Entry 3PWV (X-ray diffraction, 2.70 A resolution); this record covers chains A and C of the 3 polymer chains in the assembly.

== Chain A ==
Name: MHC class I antigen
Organism: Bos taurus
UniProtKB: Q95477 (Q95477_BOVIN); residues 1-274 here correspond to UniProt positions 26-299 (UniProt number = residue number + 25)
Chain sequence (274 residues; row label = number of the first residue in the row):
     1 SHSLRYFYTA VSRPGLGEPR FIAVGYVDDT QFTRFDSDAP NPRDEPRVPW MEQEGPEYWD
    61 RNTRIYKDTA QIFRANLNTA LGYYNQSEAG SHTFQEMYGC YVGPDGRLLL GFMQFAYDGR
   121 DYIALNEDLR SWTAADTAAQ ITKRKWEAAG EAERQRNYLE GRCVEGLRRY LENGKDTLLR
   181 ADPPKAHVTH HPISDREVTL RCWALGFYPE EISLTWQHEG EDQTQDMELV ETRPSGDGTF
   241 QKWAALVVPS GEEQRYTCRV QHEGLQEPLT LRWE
Disulfides: C100-C163, C202-C258

== Chain C ==
Name: 9-mer peptide from Hemagglutinin
UniProtKB: Q9YKD7 (Q9YKD7_9PARA); residues 1-9 here correspond to UniProt positions 407-415 (UniProt number = residue number + 406)
Chain sequence (9 residues; each row starts with the number of its first residue):
     1 IPAYGVLTI
From the paper describing this entry:
  - conformationally variable residues (side-chain flip): I1, Y4, G5, V6, L7

== Chain A / chain C interface ==
Pairs across the interface (39; chain A residue first):
  Y6(A) - I1(C)  hydrogen bond (side chain-backbone)
  Y6(A) - P2(C)
  Y8(A) - P2(C)
  R61(A) - I1(C)
  N62(A) - I1(C)
  N62(A) - P2(C)
  I65(A) - P2(C)
  I65(A) - A3(C)
  I65(A) - Y4(C)
  Y66(A) - P2(C)
  T69(A) - Y4(C)  hydrogen bond (side chain-backbone)
  T69(A) - G5(C)  hydrogen bond (side chain-backbone)
  I72(A) - G5(C)
  I72(A) - L7(C)
  I72(A) - T8(C)
  N76(A) - L7(C)  hydrogen bond (side chain-backbone)
  N76(A) - T8(C)
  N76(A) - I9(C)  hydrogen bond (side chain-backbone)
  T79(A) - I9(C)
  Y83(A) - I9(C)  hydrogen bond (side chain-backbone)
  F94(A) - I9(C)  hydrophobic
  Y98(A) - P2(C)
  Y98(A) - A3(C)  hydrogen bond (side chain-backbone)
  F115(A) - L7(C)  hydrophobic
  Y122(A) - I9(C)  hydrophobic
  T142(A) - I9(C)  hydrogen bond (side chain-backbone)
  K145(A) - T8(C)  hydrogen bond (side chain-backbone)
  K145(A) - I9(C)  hydrogen bond (side chain-backbone)
  W146(A) - L7(C)  hydrophobic
  W146(A) - T8(C)  hydrogen bond (side chain-backbone)
  E151(A) - L7(C)
  R154(A) - V6(C)
  Q155(A) - L7(C)
  Y158(A) - I1(C)  hydrogen bond (side chain-backbone)
  Y158(A) - P2(C)
  Y158(A) - A3(C)  hydrogen bond (side chain-backbone)
  R162(A) - I1(C)
  R162(A) - Y4(C)  hydrogen bond
  Y170(A) - I1(C)  hydrogen bond (side chain-backbone)
Other interface residues (no listed pair), chain A (28 interface residues in all): Y58, A80, M113, R169
The authors on this interface:
  - interface residues, chain C: G5(C), L7(C)

== Summary ==
Chain A and chain C form an interface of 28 and 9 residues respectively, with 15 hydrogen bonds. Polar
contacts include Y6(A)-I1(C), T69(A)-Y4(C) and T69(A)-G5(C). The paper reports interface residues G5(C) and
L7(C); conformational variability at I1(C), Y4(C) and G5(C) among others.
Here chain A is MHC class I antigen (Bos taurus) and chain C is a 9-mer peptide from Hemagglutinin. Entry 3PWV
(An immmunodominant CTL epitope from rinderpest virus presented by cattle MHC class I molecule N*01801
(BoLA-A11)) was determined by X-ray diffraction (same publication as 3PWU).
